PDB entry 8CA4 | electron microscopy, 3.25 A resolution | chains G and S of the 5 polymer chains in the assembly

# Chain G
Protein: NADH-ubiquinone oxidoreductase 75 kDa subunit, mitochondrial
Source organism: Mus musculus
Notes: EC 7.1.1.2
Reference sequence: Q91VD9 (NDUS1_MOUSE); residues -22 to 704 here correspond to UniProt positions 1-727 (UniProt number = residue number + 23)
Amino-acid sequence (727 residues; each row starts with the number of its first residue; numbers below 1 keep their minus sign (Met-22 is residue -22)):
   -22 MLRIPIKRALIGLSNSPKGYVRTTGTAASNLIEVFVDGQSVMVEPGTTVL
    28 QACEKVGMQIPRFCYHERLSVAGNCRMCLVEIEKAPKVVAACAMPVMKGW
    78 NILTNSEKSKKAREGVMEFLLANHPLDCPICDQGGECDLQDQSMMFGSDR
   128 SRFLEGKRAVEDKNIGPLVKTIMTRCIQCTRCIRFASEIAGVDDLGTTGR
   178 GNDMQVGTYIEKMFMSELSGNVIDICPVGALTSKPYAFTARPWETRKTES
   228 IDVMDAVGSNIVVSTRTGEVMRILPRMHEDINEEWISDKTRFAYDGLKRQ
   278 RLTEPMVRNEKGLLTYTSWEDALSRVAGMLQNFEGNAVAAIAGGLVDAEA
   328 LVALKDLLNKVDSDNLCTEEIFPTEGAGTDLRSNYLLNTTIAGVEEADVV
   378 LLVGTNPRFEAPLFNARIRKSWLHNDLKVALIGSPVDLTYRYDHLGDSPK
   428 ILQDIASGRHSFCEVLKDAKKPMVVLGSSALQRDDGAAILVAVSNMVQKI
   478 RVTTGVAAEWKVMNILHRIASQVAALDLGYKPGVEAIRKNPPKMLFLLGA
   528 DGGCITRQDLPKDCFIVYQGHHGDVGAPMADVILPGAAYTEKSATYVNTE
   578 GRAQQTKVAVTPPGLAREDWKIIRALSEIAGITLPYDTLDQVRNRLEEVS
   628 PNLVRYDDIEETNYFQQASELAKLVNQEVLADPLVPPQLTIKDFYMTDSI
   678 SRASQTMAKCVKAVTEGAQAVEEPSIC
Unresolved in the structure: -22 to 5, 694-704
Metal / ion sites: 2Fe-2S cluster Fe: Cys41, Cys52, Cys55, Cys69; 4Fe-4S cluster Fe site 1: His101, Cys105, Cys108, Cys114; 4Fe-4S cluster Fe site 2: Cys153, Cys156, Cys159, Cys203
Residues lining bound ligands:
  - 2Fe-2S cluster (FES): Arg39, Phe40, Cys41, Tyr42, Gly50, Asn51, Cys52, Arg53, Met54, Cys55, Cys69
  - 4Fe-4S cluster (SF4), molecule 1: His101, Pro102, Asp104, Cys105, Cys108, Gln110, Gly111, Cys114, Leu116, Gln117, Val205, Gly206
  - 4Fe-4S cluster (SF4), molecule 2: Met150, Cys153, Ile154, Gln155, Cys156, Thr157, Arg158, Cys159, Val183, Ile202, Cys203, Pro204, Val205, Ala207, Leu208
UniProt features mapped onto this chain:
  - binding site ([2Fe-2S] cluster): Cys41, Cys52, Cys55, Cys69
  - binding site ([4Fe-4S] cluster): His101, Cys105, Cys108, Cys114, Cys153, Cys156, Cys159, Cys203
  - modified residue: Lys61 (N6-acetyllysine), Ser438 (Phosphoserine), Lys444 (N6-acetyllysine), Lys476 (N6-acetyllysine), Lys686 (N6-acetyllysine)

# Chain S
Protein: NADH dehydrogenase [ubiquinone] 1 alpha subcomplex subunit 2
Source organism: Mus musculus
Reference sequence: Q9CQ75 (NDUA2_MOUSE); residues 0-98 here correspond to UniProt positions 1-99 (UniProt number = residue number + 1)
Amino-acid sequence (99 residues; numbered 0 to 98; the number before each row is that of its first residue; numbering starts at 0):
     0 MAAAAASRAVGAKLGLREIRVHLCQRSPGSQGVRDFIVQRYVELKKAHPN
    50 LPILIRECSEVQPKLWARYAFGQEKTVSLNNLSADEVTRAMQNVLSGKA
Unresolved in the structure: 0-13, 96-98
UniProt features mapped onto this chain:
  - modified residue: Ala1 (N-acetylalanine), Lys63 (N6-acetyllysine), Lys74 (N6-acetyllysine)

# Chain G / chain S interface
Pairs across the interface (47):
  Lys332(G) with Glu17(S), salt bridge; Arg67(S)
  Asn336(G) with Arg67(S); Ala69(S); Phe70(S); Gly71(S), hydrogen bond (backbone-backbone)
  Lys337(G) with Phe70(S)
  Asp339(G) with Phe70(S)
  Asp341(G) with Arg16(S), salt bridge; Arg67(S), salt bridge
  Thr356(G) with Arg55(S), hydrogen bond (backbone-side chain)
  Asp357(G) with Tyr40(S); Ile52(S); Leu53(S); Ile54(S), hydrogen bond (backbone-backbone); Arg55(S), hydrogen bond (backbone-side chain)
  Leu358(G) with Tyr40(S), hydrophobic
  Arg359(G) with Arg55(S)
  Tyr362(G) with Arg55(S)
  Leu503(G) with Arg55(S), hydrogen bond (backbone-side chain)
  Asp504(G) with Arg55(S), hydrogen bond (backbone-side chain)
  Glu625(G) with Arg19(S), hydrogen bond (backbone-side chain); His21(S), hydrogen bond (backbone-side chain); Trp65(S)
  Val626(G) with Arg19(S); His21(S), hydrogen bond (backbone-side chain)
  Pro628(G) with His21(S); Cys57(S), hydrophobic
  Arg632(G) with Cys57(S), hydrogen bond; Ser58(S), hydrogen bond (side chain-backbone); Glu59(S)
  Glu637(G) with Gln24(S); Ser58(S), hydrogen bond (side chain-backbone)
  Glu638(G) with Gln24(S), hydrogen bond (backbone-side chain)
  Thr639(G) with Gln24(S), hydrogen bond (backbone-side chain); Glu56(S)
  Asn640(G) with Glu56(S)
  Tyr641(G) with Leu22(S); Arg33(S); Ile36(S), hydrophobic; Val37(S), hydrophobic; Glu56(S)
  Gln644(G) with Val37(S), hydrogen bond (side chain-backbone); Val41(S)
  Glu647(G) with Val41(S)
  Leu648(G) with Val41(S), hydrophobic; Lys44(S)
Interface residues without a listed pair, chain G (30 interface residues in all): Val338, Ala354, Gly506, Glu624, Ser627, Asn629
Interface residues without a listed pair, chain S (26 interface residues in all): Val60

# In short
30 residues of chain G face 26 of chain S across their interface, with 15 hydrogen bonds and 3 salt bridges.
Polar contacts include Lys332(G)-Glu17(S), Asp341(G)-Arg16(S) and Asp341(G)-Arg67(S). Bound to chain G: 4Fe-4S
cluster and 2Fe-2S cluster.
Chain G is NADH-ubiquinone oxidoreductase 75 kDa subunit, mitochondrial and chain S is NADH dehydrogenase
[ubiquinone] 1 alpha subcomplex subunit 2, both from Mus musculus; the structure, Cryo-EM structure NDUFS4
knockout complex I from Mus musculus heart (Class 2 N-domain), was determined by electron microscopy,
deposited together with 8CA1.
